Entry 4J9D (X-ray diffraction, 1.50 A resolution); this record covers chains A and B.

[Chain A]
Name: Tyrosine-protein kinase ABL1
From: Homo sapiens
Notes: EC 2.7.10.2; fragment: SH3 domain
Reference sequence: P00519 (ABL1_HUMAN); residues 60-121 here = UniProt positions 60-121
Amino-acid sequence (63 residues; numbered 59 to 121; the number before each row is that of its first residue):
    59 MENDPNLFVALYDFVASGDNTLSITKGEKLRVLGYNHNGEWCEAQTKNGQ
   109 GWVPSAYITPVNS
Disordered / not traced: 59-64, 121
Construct notes: initiating methionine (59); engineered mutation Ala114 (Asn in P00519)
Swiss-Prot annotation at these positions:
  - modified residue (Phosphotyrosine): Tyr70, Tyr115

[Chain B]
Name: P0
Amino-acid sequence (11 residues; row label = number of the first residue in the row; numbering starts at 0):
     0 XAPTYPPPLPP
Modified / non-standard residues: ACE (acetyl group) at position 0

[How chain A and chain B interact]
Pairs across the interface (21):
  Tyr70(A) with Pro9(B), hydrophobic; Pro10(B)
  Phe72(A) with Pro7(B), hydrophobic
  Ser75(A) with Tyr4(B), hydrogen bond
  Gly76(A) with Tyr4(B)
  Asp77(A) with Tyr4(B), hydrogen bond
  Thr79(A) with Pro2(B)
  Asn94(A) with Ala1(B)
  Glu98(A) with Pro5(B); Pro6(B)
  Trp99(A) with Pro2(B); Tyr4(B), hydrogen bond (side chain-backbone); Pro5(B); Pro6(B), hydrophobic
  Trp110(A) with ACE_0(B), hydrogen bond (side chain-backbone); Ala1(B); Pro2(B)
  Pro112(A) with Pro6(B), hydrophobic
  Tyr115(A) with Pro7(B); Leu8(B), hydrogen bond (side chain-backbone); Pro9(B), hydrophobic
Other interface residues (no listed pair), chain A (13 interface residues in all): Ala114

[In short]
Chain A and chain B form an interface of 13 and 10 residues respectively; the contacts include 5 hydrogen
bonds. Among the polar pairs are Ser75(A)-Tyr4(B), Asp77(A)-Tyr4(B) and Trp99(A)-Tyr4(B).
Chain A is Tyrosine-protein kinase ABL1 (Homo sapiens) and chain B is P0; the structure, Crystal structure of
the N114A mutant of the Abl-SH3 domain complexed with the high affinity peptide ..., was determined by X-ray
diffraction.
